PDB entry 7SC9 | electron microscopy, 2.60 A resolution | chains DO and DX of the 90 polymer chains in the assembly

# Chain DO
Molecule: Allophycocyanin beta chain
Organism: Synechocystis sp. PCC 6803 substr. Kazusa
Reference sequence: Q01952 (APCB_SYNY3); numbering as in UniProt (aligned over 1-161)
Amino-acid sequence (161 residues; each row starts with the number of its first residue):
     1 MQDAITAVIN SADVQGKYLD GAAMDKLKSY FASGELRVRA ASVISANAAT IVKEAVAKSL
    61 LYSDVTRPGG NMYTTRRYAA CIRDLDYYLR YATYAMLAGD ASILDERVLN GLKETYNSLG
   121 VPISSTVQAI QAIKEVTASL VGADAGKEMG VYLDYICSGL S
Glycans and other covalent adducts: phycocyanobilin (CYC) linked to Cys81
Small-molecule neighbours:
  - phycocyanobilin (CYC), molecule 1: Leu60, Val65, Asn71, Met72, Arg76, Arg77, Ala80, Arg83, Asp84, Leu85, Tyr87, Tyr88, Tyr91, Arg107, Val108, Leu112, Thr115, Tyr116, Leu119, Val121, Pro122, Ser125, Thr126, Ala129
  - phycocyanobilin (CYC), molecule 2: Leu61, Tyr62, Thr66, Tyr73, Thr74, Thr75, Tyr78
UniProt features mapped onto this chain:
  - binding site ((2R,3E)-phycocyanobilin): Cys81
  - modified residue: Asn71 (N4-methylasparagine)

# Chain DX
Molecule: Phycobilisome 7.8 kDa linker polypeptide, allophycocyanin-associated, core
Organism: Synechocystis sp. PCC 6803 substr. Kazusa
Reference sequence: Q01950 (PYC1_SYNY3); residue numbers follow UniProt; this construct covers 1-67
Amino-acid sequence (67 residues; each row starts with the number of its first residue):
     1 MRMFRITACV PSQTRIRTQR ELQNTYFTKL VPYDNWFREQ QRIMKMGGKI VKVELATGRP
    61 GTNAGLA
Construct notes: conflict Trp36 (Ser in Q01950)
Small-molecule neighbours:
  - phycocyanobilin (CYC), molecule 1: Arg2, Phe4, Tyr33, Trp36, Phe37, Gln40, Gln41, Met44, Gly61
  - phycocyanobilin (CYC), molecule 2: Pro11, Ser12, Arg17, Gln19, Arg20, Glu21, Leu22, Thr25

# Interface between chain DO and chain DX
Pairs across the interface (37):
  Thr74(DO) with Asn63(DX)
  Arg76(DO) with Arg2(DX); Thr62(DX); Asn63(DX), hydrogen bond (side chain-backbone); Leu66(DX)
  Arg77(DO) with Gly61(DX), hydrogen bond (side chain-backbone); Asn63(DX), hydrogen bond
  Arg83(DO) with Phe37(DX)
  Tyr87(DO) with Phe37(DX), hydrophobic; Gln41(DX)
  Tyr91(DO) with Gln41(DX), hydrogen bond; Lys45(DX), hydrogen bond
  Glu106(DO) with Met44(DX)
  Arg107(DO) with Gln41(DX); Met44(DX); Lys45(DX)
  Asn110(DO) with Gln40(DX); Met44(DX); Gly48(DX), hydrogen bond (side chain-backbone); Lys49(DX); Ile50(DX)
  Gly111(DO) with Gln40(DX); Val53(DX)
  Leu112(DO) with Gln40(DX)
  Glu114(DO) with Ile50(DX); Val51(DX); Val53(DX)
  Thr115(DO) with Trp36(DX), hydrogen bond; Gln40(DX); Val53(DX)
  Ser118(DO) with Val53(DX), hydrogen bond (side chain-backbone); Glu54(DX); Leu55(DX); Pro60(DX)
  Leu119(DO) with Phe4(DX), hydrophobic; Tyr33(DX), hydrophobic; Pro60(DX)
Also at the interface, not in a pair above, chain DO (18 interface residues in all): Tyr73, Asp84, Val108

# Summary
18 residues of chain DO and 21 residues of chain DX are in contact; the contacts include 8 hydrogen bonds.
Among the polar pairs are Arg76(DO)-Asn63(DX), Arg77(DO)-Gly61(DX) and Arg77(DO)-Asn63(DX). Chain DO binds
phycocyanobilin. Chain DX binds phycocyanobilin. Covalently linked phycocyanobilin: at Cys81(DO).
Chain DO is Allophycocyanin beta chain and chain DX is Phycobilisome 7.8 kDa linker polypeptide,
allophycocyanin-associated, core, both from Synechocystis sp. PCC 6803 substr. Kazusa; the structure,
Synechocystis PCC 6803 Phycobilisome core, complex with OCP, was determined by electron microscopy (same
publication as 7SC7, 7SCB and 7SCC).
